PDB entry 8F7S | electron microscopy, 3.00 A resolution | chains B and C of the 8 polymer chains in the assembly

== Chain B ==
Molecule: Guanine nucleotide-binding protein G(I)/G(S)/G(T) subunit beta-1
Source organism: Rattus norvegicus
UniProtKB: P54311 (GBB1_RAT); residues 7-345 here correspond to UniProt positions 2-340 (UniProt number = residue number - 5)
Chain sequence (353 residues; row label = number of the first residue in the row; numbers below 1 keep their minus sign (Met-7 is residue -7)):
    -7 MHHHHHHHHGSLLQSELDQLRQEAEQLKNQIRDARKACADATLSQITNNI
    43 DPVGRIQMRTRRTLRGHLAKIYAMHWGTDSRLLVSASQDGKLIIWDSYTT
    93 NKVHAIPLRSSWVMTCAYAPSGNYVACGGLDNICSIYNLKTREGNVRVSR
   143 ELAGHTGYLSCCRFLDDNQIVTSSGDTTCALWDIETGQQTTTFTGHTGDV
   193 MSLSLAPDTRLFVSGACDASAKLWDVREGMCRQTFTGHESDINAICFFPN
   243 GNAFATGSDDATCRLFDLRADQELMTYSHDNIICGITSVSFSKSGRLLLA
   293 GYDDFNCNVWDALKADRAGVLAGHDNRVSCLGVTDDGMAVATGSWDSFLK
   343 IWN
Unresolved in the structure: -7 to 7
Differences from the reference sequence: expression tag (-7 to 6)
Curated features (UniProtKB/Swiss-Prot):
  - modified residue: Ser7 (N-acetylserine), His271 (Phosphohistidine)

== Chain C ==
Molecule: Guanine nucleotide-binding protein G(I)/G(S)/G(O) subunit gamma-2
Source organism: Bos taurus
UniProtKB: P63212 (GBG2_BOVIN); residue numbers follow UniProt; this construct covers 1-68
Chain sequence (68 residues; each row starts with the number of its first residue):
     1 MASNNTASIAQARKLVEQLKMEANIDRIKVSKAAADLMAYCEAHAKEDPL
    51 LTPVPASENPFREKKFFC
Unresolved in the structure: 1-6, 64-68
Curated features (UniProtKB/Swiss-Prot):
  - modified residue: Ala2 (N-acetylalanine), Cys68 (Cysteine methyl ester)
  - lipidation: Cys68 (S-geranylgeranyl cysteine)

== Chain B / chain C interface ==
Contacting residue pairs (61; chain B residue first):
  Glu8(B) - Ile9(C)
  Glu8(B) - Arg13(C)  salt bridge
  Leu9(B) - Ile9(C)
  Leu9(B) - Ala12(C)  hydrophobic
  Leu12(B) - Val16(C)
  Glu15(B) - Lys20(C)
  Ala16(B) - Val16(C)  hydrophobic
  Ala16(B) - Leu19(C)
  Leu19(B) - Leu19(C)  hydrophobic
  Lys20(B) - Leu19(C)
  Ile23(B) - Leu19(C)  hydrophobic
  Ile23(B) - Arg27(C)  hydrogen bond (backbone-side chain)
  Ala26(B) - Arg27(C)
  Arg27(B) - Arg27(C)
  Cys30(B) - Val30(C)
  Asp32(B) - Lys29(C)  salt bridge
  Asp32(B) - Val30(C)
  Ala33(B) - Val30(C)
  Leu35(B) - Ala34(C)  hydrophobic
  Leu35(B) - Leu37(C)  hydrophobic
  Ile38(B) - Met38(C)  hydrophobic
  Thr39(B) - Met38(C)
  Ile42(B) - Met38(C)  hydrophobic
  Val45(B) - Leu51(C)  hydrophobic
  Met50(B) - Leu50(C)  hydrophobic
  Arg53(B) - Phe61(C)
  Arg53(B) - Glu63(C)  salt bridge
  Arg54(B) - Arg62(C)  hydrogen bond (side chain-backbone)
  Ser89(B) - Phe61(C)
  Tyr90(B) - Pro60(C)  hydrophobic
  Cys223(B) - Gln18(C)
  Cys223(B) - Glu22(C)
  Arg224(B) - Glu22(C)
  Gln225(B) - Ile25(C)
  Thr226(B) - Glu22(C)  hydrogen bond
  Phe240(B) - Leu37(C)  hydrophobic
  Phe240(B) - Tyr40(C)  hydrophobic
  Pro241(B) - Tyr40(C)
  Asp259(B) - Ala33(C)
  Arg261(B) - Ile28(C)
  Arg261(B) - Asp36(C)  salt bridge
  Ala262(B) - Val30(C)  hydrophobic
  Asp263(B) - Arg27(C)  salt bridge
  Gln264(B) - Val30(C)
  Leu266(B) - Val30(C)  hydrophobic
  Ser284(B) - Asp48(C)  hydrogen bond
  Lys285(B) - Asp48(C)
  Ser286(B) - Tyr40(C)
  Ser286(B) - Cys41(C)
  Ser286(B) - His44(C)
  Ser286(B) - Asp48(C)  hydrogen bond
  Arg288(B) - Leu51(C)
  Asp328(B) - Pro49(C)
  Gly329(B) - Pro49(C)
  Gly329(B) - Leu50(C)
  Met330(B) - Pro49(C)  hydrophobic
  Met330(B) - Leu50(C)
  Met330(B) - Val54(C)  hydrophobic
  Met330(B) - Pro60(C)
  Ala331(B) - Phe61(C)  hydrophobic
  Asn345(B) - Asn59(C)  hydrogen bond
Interface residues without a listed pair, chain B (54 interface residues in all): Ala31, Arg51, Thr186, Lys214, Asn242, Gly287, Leu289, Leu305, Val325, Ile343
Interface residues without a listed pair, chain C (35 interface residues in all): Ala23, Lys32, Glu42, Glu47

== In short ==
54 residues of chain B and 35 residues of chain C are in contact; the contacts include 6 hydrogen bonds and 5
salt bridges. Polar pairs include Glu8(B)-Arg13(C), Asp32(B)-Lys29(C) and Arg53(B)-Glu63(C).
Here chain B is Guanine nucleotide-binding protein G(I)/G(S)/G(T) subunit beta-1 (Rattus norvegicus) and chain
C is Guanine nucleotide-binding protein G(I)/G(S)/G(O) subunit gamma-2 (Bos taurus). Entry 8F7S (Gi bound
delta-opioid receptor in complex with deltorphin) was determined by electron microscopy together with 8F7Q,
8F7R, 8F7W and 8F7X from the same study.
